1SYH - chain A; structure by X-ray diffraction, 1.80 A resolution.

[Chain A]
Molecule: Glutamate receptor 2
From: Rattus norvegicus
Notes: fragment: glur2-flop ligand-binding core (s1s2j)
UniProtKB: P19491 (GRIA2_RAT); aligned to UniProt positions 413-673 over residues 0-260 (the alignment contains insertions or deletions, so no single offset holds)
Chain sequence (263 residues; row label = number of the first residue in the row; numbers below 1 keep their minus sign (Gly-2 is residue -2)):
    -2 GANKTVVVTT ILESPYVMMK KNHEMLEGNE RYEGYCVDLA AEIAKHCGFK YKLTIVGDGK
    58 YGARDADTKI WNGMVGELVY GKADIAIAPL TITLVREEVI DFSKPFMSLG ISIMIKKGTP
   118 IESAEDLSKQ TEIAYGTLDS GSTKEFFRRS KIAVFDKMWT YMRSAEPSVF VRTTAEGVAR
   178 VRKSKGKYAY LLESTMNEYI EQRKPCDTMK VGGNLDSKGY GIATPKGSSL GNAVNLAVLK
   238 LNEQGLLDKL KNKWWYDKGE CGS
Unresolved in the structure: -2 to -1, 259-260
Cystine bridges: Cys203-Cys258
Sequence notes: cloning artifact (-2 to -1)
Residues lining bound ligands: CPW ((S)-2-amino-3-(1,3,5,7-pentahydro-2,4-dioxo-cyclopenta[e]pyrimidin-1-yl) proionic acid): Glu10, Tyr13, Tyr58, Pro86, Leu87, Thr88, Arg93, Leu135, Ser137, Gly138, Ser139, Thr140, Thr171, Leu189, Glu190, Met193, Tyr217

[Summary]
Ligands of chain A: compound CPW.
Chain A is Glutamate receptor 2 (Rattus norvegicus); the structure, X-ray structure of the GLUR2
ligand-binding core (S1S2J) in complex with (s)-CPW399 at 1.85 A resolution, was determined by X-ray
diffraction together with 1SYI and 1XHY from the same study.
